1OTN - chain A; structure by X-ray diffraction, 1.97 A resolution.

# Chain A
Protein: Internalin B
Organism: Listeria monocytogenes
Notes: fragment: LRR domain
Reference sequence: P25147 (INLB_LISMO); residues 36-248 here = UniProt positions 36-248
Sequence (236 residues; numbered 13 to 248; the number before each row is that of its first residue):
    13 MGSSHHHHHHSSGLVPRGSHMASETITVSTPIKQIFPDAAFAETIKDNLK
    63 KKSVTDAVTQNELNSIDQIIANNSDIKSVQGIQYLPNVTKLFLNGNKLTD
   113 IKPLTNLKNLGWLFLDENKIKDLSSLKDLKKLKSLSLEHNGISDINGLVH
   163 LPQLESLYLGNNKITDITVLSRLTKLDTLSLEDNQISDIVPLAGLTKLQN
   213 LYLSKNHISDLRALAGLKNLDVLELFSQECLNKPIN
Unresolved in the structure: 13-35, 243-248
Construct notes: expression tag (13-35); variant Ser-41 (Pro in P25147), Pro-49 (Ser in P25147), Thr-117 (Ala in P25147), Ile-132 (Val in P25147); engineered mutation Ala-51 (Asp in P25147)
Metal / ion sites: Ca2+: Glu-55, Asp-59

# In short
The Ca2+ site is built by Glu-55 and Asp-59.
Chain A is Internalin B (Listeria monocytogenes); the structure, Calcium-binding mutant of the Internalin B
LRR domain, was determined by X-ray diffraction, deposited together with 1OTM and 1OTO.
